PDB entry 9N5D | X-ray diffraction, 3.35 A resolution | chains A and B of the 13 polymer chains in the assembly

== Chain A ==
Molecule: DNA-directed RNA polymerase II subunit RPB1
From: Saccharomyces cerevisiae S288C
Notes: EC 2.7.7.6
UniProt: P04050 (RPB1_YEAST); numbering as in UniProt (aligned over 1-1733)
Amino-acid sequence (1733 residues; numbered 1 to 1733; the number before each row is that of its first residue):
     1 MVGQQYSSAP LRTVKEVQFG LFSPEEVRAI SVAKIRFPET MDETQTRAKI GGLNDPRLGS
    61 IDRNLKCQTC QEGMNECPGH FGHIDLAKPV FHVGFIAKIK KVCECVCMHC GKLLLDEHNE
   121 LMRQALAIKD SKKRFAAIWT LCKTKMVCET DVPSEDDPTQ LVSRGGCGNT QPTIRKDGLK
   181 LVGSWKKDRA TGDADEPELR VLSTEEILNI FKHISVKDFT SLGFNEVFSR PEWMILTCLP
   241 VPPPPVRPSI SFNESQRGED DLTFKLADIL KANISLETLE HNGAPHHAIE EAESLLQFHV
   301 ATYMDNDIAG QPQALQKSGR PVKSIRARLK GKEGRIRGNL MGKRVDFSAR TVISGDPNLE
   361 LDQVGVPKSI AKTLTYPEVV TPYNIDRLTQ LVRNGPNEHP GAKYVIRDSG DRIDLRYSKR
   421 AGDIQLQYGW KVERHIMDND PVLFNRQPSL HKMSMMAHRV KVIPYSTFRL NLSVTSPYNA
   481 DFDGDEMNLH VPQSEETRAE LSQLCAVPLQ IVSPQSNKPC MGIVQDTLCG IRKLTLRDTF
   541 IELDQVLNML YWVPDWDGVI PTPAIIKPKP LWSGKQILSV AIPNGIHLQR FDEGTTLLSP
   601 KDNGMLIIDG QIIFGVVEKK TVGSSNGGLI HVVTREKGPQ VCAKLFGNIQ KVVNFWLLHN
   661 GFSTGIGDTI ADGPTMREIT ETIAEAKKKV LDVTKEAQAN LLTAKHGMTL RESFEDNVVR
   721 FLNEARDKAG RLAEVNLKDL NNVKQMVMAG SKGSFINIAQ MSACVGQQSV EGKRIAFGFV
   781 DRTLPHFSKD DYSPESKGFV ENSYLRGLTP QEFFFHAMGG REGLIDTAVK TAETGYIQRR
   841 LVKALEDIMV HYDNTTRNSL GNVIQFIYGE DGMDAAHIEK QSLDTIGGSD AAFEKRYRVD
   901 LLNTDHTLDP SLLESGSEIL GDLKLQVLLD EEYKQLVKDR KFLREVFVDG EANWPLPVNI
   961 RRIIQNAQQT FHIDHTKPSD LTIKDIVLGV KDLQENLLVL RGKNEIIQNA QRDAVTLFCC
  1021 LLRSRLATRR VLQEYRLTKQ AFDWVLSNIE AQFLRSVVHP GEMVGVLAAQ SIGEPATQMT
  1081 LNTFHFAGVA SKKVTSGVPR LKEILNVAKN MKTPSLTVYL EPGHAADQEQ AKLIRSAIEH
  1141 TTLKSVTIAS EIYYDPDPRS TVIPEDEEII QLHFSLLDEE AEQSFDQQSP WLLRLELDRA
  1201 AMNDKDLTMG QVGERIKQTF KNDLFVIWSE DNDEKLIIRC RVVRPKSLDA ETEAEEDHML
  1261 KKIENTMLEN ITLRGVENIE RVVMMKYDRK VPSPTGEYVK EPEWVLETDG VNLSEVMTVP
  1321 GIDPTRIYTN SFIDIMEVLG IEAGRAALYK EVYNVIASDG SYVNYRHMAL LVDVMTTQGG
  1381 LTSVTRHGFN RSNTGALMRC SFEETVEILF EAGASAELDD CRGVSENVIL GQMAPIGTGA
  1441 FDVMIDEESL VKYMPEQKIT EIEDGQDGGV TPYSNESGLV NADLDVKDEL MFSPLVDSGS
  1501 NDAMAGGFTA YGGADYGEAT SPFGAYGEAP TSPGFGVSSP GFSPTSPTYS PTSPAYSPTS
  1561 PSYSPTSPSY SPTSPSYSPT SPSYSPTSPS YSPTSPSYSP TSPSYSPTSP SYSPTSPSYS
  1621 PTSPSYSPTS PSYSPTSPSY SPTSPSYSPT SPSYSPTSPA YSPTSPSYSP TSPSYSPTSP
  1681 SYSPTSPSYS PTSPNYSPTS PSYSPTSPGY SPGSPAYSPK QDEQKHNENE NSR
Unresolved in the structure: 1-2, 154-160, 187-198, 250-256, 1082-1091, 1177-1186, 1244-1256, 1447-1733
Curated features (UniProtKB/Swiss-Prot):
  - region: Pro-248 to Asp-260 (Lid loop), Asn-306 to Lys-323 (Rudder loop), Pro-810 to Glu-822 (Bridging helix)
  - binding site (Zn(2+)): Cys-67, Cys-70, Cys-77, His-80, Cys-107, Cys-110, Cys-148, Cys-167
  - binding site (Mg(2+)): Asp-481, Asp-483, Asp-485
  - modified residue: Thr-1471 (Phosphothreonine)
  - cross-link (Glycyl lysine isopeptide (Lys-Gly)): Lys-695 (interchain with G-Cter in ubiquitin), Lys-1246 (interchain with G-Cter in ubiquitin), Lys-1350 (interchain with G-Cter in ubiquitin)
Cystine bridges: Cys-105/Cys-142

== Chain B ==
Molecule: DNA-directed RNA polymerase II subunit RPB2
From: Saccharomyces cerevisiae S288C
Notes: EC 2.7.7.6
UniProt: P08518 (RPB2_YEAST); residues 1-1224 here = UniProt positions 1-1224
Amino-acid sequence (1224 residues; row label = number of the first residue in the row):
     1 MSDLANSEKY YDEDPYGFED ESAPITAEDS WAVISAFFRE KGLVSQQLDS FNQFVDYTLQ
    61 DIICEDSTLI LEQLAQHTTE SDNISRKYEI SFGKIYVTKP MVNESDGVTH ALYPQEARLR
   121 NLTYSSGLFV DVKKRTYEAI DVPGRELKYE LIAEESEDDS ESGKVFIGRL PIMLRSKNCY
   181 LSEATESDLY KLKECPFDMG GYFIINGSEK VLIAQERSAG NIVQVFKKAA PSPISHVAEI
   241 RSALEKGSRF ISTLQVKLYG REGSSARTIK ATLPYIKQDI PIVIIFRALG IIPDGEILEH
   301 ICYDVNDWQM LEMLKPCVED GFVIQDRETA LDFIGRRGTA LGIKKEKRIQ YAKDILQKEF
   361 LPHITQLEGF ESRKAFFLGY MINRLLLCAL DRKDQDDRDH FGKKRLDLAG PLLAQLFKTL
   421 FKKLTKDIFR YMQRTVEEAH DFNMKLAINA KTITSGLKYA LATGNWGEQK KAMSSRAGVS
   481 QVLNRYTYSS TLSHLRRTNT PIGRDGKLAK PRQLHNTHWG LVCPAETPEG QACGLVKNLS
   541 LMSCISVGTD PMPIITFLSE WGMEPLEDYV PHQSPDATRV FVNGVWHGVH RNPARLMETL
   601 RTLRRKGDIN PEVSMIRDIR EKELKIFTDA GRVYRPLFIV EDDESLGHKE LKVRKGHIAK
   661 LMATEYQDIE GGFEDVEEYT WSSLLNEGLV EYIDAEEEES ILIAMQPEDL EPAEANEEND
   721 LDVDPAKRIR VSHHATTFTH CEIHPSMILG VAASIIPFPD HNQSPRNTYQ SAMGKQAMGV
   781 FLTNYNVRMD TMANILYYPQ KPLGTTRAME YLKFRELPAG QNAIVAIACY SGYNQEDSMI
   841 MNQSSIDRGL FRSLFFRSYM DQEKKYGMSI TETFEKPQRT NTLRMKHGTY DKLDDDGLIA
   901 PGVRVSGEDV IIGKTTPISP DEEELGQRTA YHSKRDASTP LRSTENGIVD QVLVTTNQDG
   961 LKFVKVRVRT TKIPQIGDKF ASRHGQKGTI GITYRREDMP FTAEGIVPDL IINPHAIPSR
  1021 MTVAHLIECL LSKVAALSGN EGDASPFTDI TVEGISKLLR EHGYQSRGFE VMYNGHTGKK
  1081 LMAQIFFGPT YYQRLRHMVD DKIHARARGP MQVLTRQPVE GRSRDGGLRF GEMERDCMIA
  1141 HGAASFLKER LMEASDAFRV HICGICGLMT VIAKLNHNQF ECKGCDNKID IYQIHIPYAA
  1201 KLLFQELMAM NITPRLYTDR SRDF
Unresolved in the structure: 1-19, 74-85, 139-161, 338-344, 439-445, 503-508, 645-647, 669-675, 715-720, 920-929, 1222-1224

== Chain A / chain B interface ==
Pairs across the interface - 399 pairs, chain A then chain B:
  Gln-4(A) / Phe-1158(B)
  Gln-4(A) / Arg-1159(B)  hydrogen bond (side chain-backbone)
  Gln-5(A) / Arg-1159(B)  hydrogen bond (backbone-side chain)
  Gln-5(A) / Leu-1175(B)
  Gln-5(A) / Asn-1176(B)
  Ser-7(A) / Arg-1159(B)
  Ser-7(A) / His-1161(B)  hydrogen bond
  Ser-7(A) / Phe-1180(B)
  Ser-7(A) / Gln-1193(B)  hydrogen bond (backbone-side chain)
  Ser-8(A) / Asn-1178(B)  hydrogen bond
  Ser-8(A) / Phe-1180(B)
  Ala-9(A) / Phe-1180(B)
  Ala-9(A) / Ile-1191(B)
  Ala-9(A) / Gln-1193(B)  hydrogen bond (backbone-side chain)
  Pro-10(A) / Ile-1191(B)
  Pro-10(A) / Tyr-1192(B)
  Pro-10(A) / Gln-1193(B)  hydrogen bond (backbone-backbone)
  Leu-11(A) / Gln-1193(B)
  Leu-11(A) / Ile-1194(B)  hydrophobic
  Leu-11(A) / His-1195(B)
  Arg-12(A) / Tyr-1192(B)
  Arg-12(A) / Gln-1193(B)  hydrogen bond (backbone-backbone)
  Arg-12(A) / Ile-1194(B)
  Arg-12(A) / Thr-1218(B)
  Arg-12(A) / Asp-1219(B)  salt bridge
  Thr-13(A) / Thr-1218(B)
  Val-14(A) / Ile-1194(B)  hydrophobic
  Val-14(A) / Leu-1216(B)  hydrophobic
  Val-14(A) / Tyr-1217(B)
  Lys-15(A) / Tyr-1217(B)  hydrogen bond (backbone-backbone)
  Lys-15(A) / Thr-1218(B)  hydrogen bond (side chain-backbone)
  Lys-15(A) / Asp-1219(B)
  Lys-15(A) / Arg-1220(B)
  Glu-16(A) / Arg-1215(B)
  Glu-16(A) / Leu-1216(B)
  Glu-16(A) / Tyr-1217(B)  hydrogen bond (backbone-backbone)
  Glu-16(A) / Arg-1220(B)
  Glu-16(A) / Ser-1221(B)  hydrogen bond (side chain-backbone)
  Val-17(A) / Arg-1215(B)
  Val-17(A) / Leu-1216(B)  hydrophobic
  Gln-18(A) / Thr-1213(B)
  Gln-18(A) / Pro-1214(B)
  Gln-18(A) / Arg-1215(B)  hydrogen bond (backbone-backbone)
  Phe-19(A) / Thr-1213(B)
  Gly-20(A) / Asn-1211(B)
  Gly-20(A) / Ile-1212(B)
  Gly-20(A) / Thr-1213(B)  hydrogen bond (backbone-backbone)
  Leu-21(A) / Asn-1211(B)
  Leu-21(A) / Ile-1212(B)  hydrophobic
  Leu-21(A) / Thr-1213(B)
  Phe-22(A) / Leu-1168(B)  hydrophobic
  Phe-22(A) / Asn-1211(B)  hydrogen bond (backbone-backbone)
  Phe-22(A) / Thr-1213(B)
  Phe-22(A) / Arg-1215(B)
  Glu-26(A) / Arg-1215(B)  salt bridge
  Ala-29(A) / Lys-1183(B)
  Ile-30(A) / Thr-1170(B)
  Ile-30(A) / Lys-1183(B)
  Thr-69(A) / Lys-1174(B)
  Cys-70(A) / Ala-1173(B)
  Cys-70(A) / Lys-1174(B)
  Gln-71(A) / Lys-1174(B)
  Gln-71(A) / Leu-1175(B)  hydrogen bond (side chain-backbone)
  Gln-71(A) / Asn-1176(B)  hydrogen bond (side chain-backbone)
  Gln-71(A) / His-1177(B)  hydrogen bond
  Glu-72(A) / Ala-1173(B)
  Glu-72(A) / Lys-1174(B)
  Glu-72(A) / Leu-1175(B)  hydrogen bond (side chain-backbone)
  Met-74(A) / Arg-1116(B)  hydrogen bond (backbone-side chain)
  Asn-75(A) / Arg-1116(B)  hydrogen bond (backbone-side chain)
  Asn-75(A) / Phe-1158(B)
  Glu-76(A) / Arg-1159(B)  salt bridge
  Glu-76(A) / Leu-1175(B)
  Pro-78(A) / Lys-1201(B)
  Pro-78(A) / Gln-1205(B)  hydrogen bond (backbone-side chain)
  His-80(A) / Ile-1172(B)
  Phe-81(A) / Gln-1205(B)
  Phe-81(A) / Met-1208(B)  hydrophobic
  Phe-81(A) / Ala-1209(B)
  His-92(A) / Met-1210(B)  hydrogen bond (side chain-backbone)
  Phe-95(A) / Ile-1212(B)  hydrophobic
  Pro-240(A) / Met-1208(B)
  Pro-240(A) / Ala-1209(B)
  Pro-243(A) / Gln-1205(B)
  Pro-245(A) / Leu-1114(B)
  Pro-245(A) / Tyr-1198(B)
  Val-246(A) / Leu-1114(B)
  Val-246(A) / Gln-1205(B)
  Tyr-303(A) / Ala-1209(B)
  Met-304(A) / Met-1210(B)
  Ile-325(A) / Met-1210(B)  hydrophobic
  Arg-326(A) / Met-1210(B)
  Arg-328(A) / Glu-1206(B)  salt bridge
  Leu-329(A) / Glu-1206(B)
  Arg-335(A) / Leu-1202(B)
  Arg-335(A) / Glu-1206(B)  salt bridge
  Ile-336(A) / Leu-1203(B)  hydrophobic
  Arg-337(A) / Arg-1129(B)
  Arg-337(A) / Glu-1132(B)  salt bridge
  Gly-338(A) / Arg-1129(B)  hydrogen bond (backbone-side chain)
  Asn-339(A) / Thr-1115(B)
  Asn-339(A) / Gln-1117(B)
  Asn-339(A) / Ala-1199(B)
  Leu-340(A) / Pro-1197(B)  hydrophobic
  Leu-340(A) / Ala-1199(B)  hydrophobic
  Leu-340(A) / Ala-1200(B)
  Leu-340(A) / Leu-1203(B)  hydrophobic
  Met-341(A) / Glu-1132(B)
  Met-341(A) / Arg-1135(B)  hydrogen bond
  Gly-342(A) / Arg-1129(B)  hydrogen bond (backbone-side chain)
  Gly-342(A) / Phe-1130(B)
  Lys-343(A) / Gln-1117(B)
  Lys-343(A) / Arg-1129(B)
  Lys-343(A) / Phe-1130(B)  hydrogen bond (backbone-backbone)
  Lys-343(A) / Leu-1151(B)  hydrogen bond (side chain-backbone)
  Lys-343(A) / Ser-1155(B)
  Lys-343(A) / Asp-1156(B)  salt bridge
  Lys-343(A) / Pro-1197(B)
  Arg-344(A) / Pro-1118(B)
  Arg-344(A) / Val-1119(B)
  Arg-344(A) / Glu-1120(B)  salt bridge
  Arg-344(A) / Gly-1127(B)  hydrogen bond (side chain-backbone)
  Arg-344(A) / Leu-1128(B)
  Arg-344(A) / Arg-1129(B)
  Arg-344(A) / Ser-1155(B)  hydrogen bond (backbone-side chain)
  Val-345(A) / Pro-1118(B)
  Val-345(A) / Gly-1127(B)
  Val-345(A) / Leu-1128(B)  hydrogen bond (backbone-backbone)
  Val-345(A) / Arg-1150(B)
  Val-345(A) / Ala-1154(B)
  Asp-346(A) / Arg-1106(B)  salt bridge
  Asp-346(A) / Ala-1107(B)
  Asp-346(A) / Pro-1118(B)
  Asp-346(A) / Arg-1150(B)
  Asp-346(A) / Ala-1154(B)  hydrogen bond (backbone-backbone)
  Phe-347(A) / Ala-1107(B)  hydrogen bond (backbone-backbone)
  Phe-347(A) / Arg-1150(B)
  Ser-348(A) / Ala-1105(B)
  Ser-348(A) / Arg-1106(B)  hydrogen bond (backbone-backbone)
  Ser-348(A) / Leu-1128(B)  hydrogen bond (side chain-backbone)
  Ala-349(A) / His-1104(B)
  Ala-349(A) / Leu-1128(B)
  Arg-350(A) / Lys-1102(B)
  Arg-350(A) / Ile-1103(B)
  Arg-350(A) / His-1104(B)  hydrogen bond (backbone-backbone)
  Arg-350(A) / Leu-1128(B)
  Thr-351(A) / Ile-1103(B)
  Val-352(A) / Gly-977(B)
  Val-352(A) / Val-1099(B)  hydrophobic
  Val-352(A) / Lys-1102(B)
  Gly-355(A) / Tyr-833(B)
  Asp-356(A) / Tyr-833(B)  hydrogen bond
  Pro-357(A) / Ser-831(B)
  Pro-357(A) / Gly-832(B)
  Pro-357(A) / Tyr-833(B)
  Thr-373(A) / Ala-1105(B)
  Thr-373(A) / Arg-1106(B)
  Thr-373(A) / Ala-1107(B)
  Tyr-404(A) / Arg-1108(B)
  Arg-412(A) / Arg-1108(B)
  Glu-433(A) / Arg-1108(B)  salt bridge
  Leu-443(A) / Met-1138(B)  hydrophobic
  Leu-443(A) / Phe-1146(B)  hydrophobic
  Asn-445(A) / Glu-1134(B)
  Gln-447(A) / Glu-1134(B)  hydrogen bond
  Ser-449(A) / Met-1133(B)
  Ser-449(A) / Glu-1134(B)  hydrogen bond
  His-451(A) / Cys-1137(B)  hydrogen bond (backbone-side chain)
  Lys-452(A) / Cys-1137(B)
  Lys-452(A) / Ala-1140(B)  hydrogen bond (side chain-backbone)
  Lys-452(A) / His-1141(B)  hydrogen bond (backbone-side chain)
  Met-455(A) / Phe-1130(B)  hydrophobic
  Met-455(A) / Glu-1134(B)
  Met-455(A) / Cys-1137(B)  hydrophobic
  Met-455(A) / Met-1138(B)  hydrophobic
  Met-455(A) / His-1141(B)  hydrogen bond (backbone-side chain)
  Tyr-465(A) / Ile-976(B)  hydrophobic
  Ser-466(A) / Gln-975(B)  hydrogen bond
  Ser-466(A) / Asp-1100(B)  hydrogen bond
  Ser-466(A) / Ile-1103(B)
  Thr-467(A) / Ile-976(B)
  Thr-467(A) / Gly-977(B)
  Thr-467(A) / Val-1099(B)
  Arg-469(A) / Tyr-833(B)
  Arg-469(A) / Gly-991(B)  hydrogen bond (side chain-backbone)
  Leu-472(A) / Gln-835(B)
  Leu-472(A) / Glu-836(B)
  Thr-475(A) / Glu-836(B)
  Ala-480(A) / Glu-836(B)
  Asp-481(A) / Glu-836(B)
  Asp-481(A) / Asp-837(B)
  Phe-482(A) / Gln-835(B)
  Phe-482(A) / Glu-836(B)  hydrogen bond (backbone-backbone)
  Phe-482(A) / Asp-837(B)
  Phe-482(A) / Ser-838(B)
  Phe-482(A) / Thr-989(B)  hydrogen bond (backbone-side chain)
  Asp-483(A) / Glu-836(B)
  Asp-483(A) / Asp-837(B)
  Asp-483(A) / Lys-979(B)
  Asp-483(A) / Lys-987(B)
  Asp-483(A) / Thr-989(B)
  Gly-484(A) / Thr-989(B)
  Glu-486(A) / Lys-1102(B)
  Asn-488(A) / Leu-1128(B)
  His-490(A) / Arg-1150(B)
  Val-491(A) / Arg-1150(B)  hydrogen bond (backbone-side chain)
  Pro-492(A) / Glu-1149(B)
  Gln-493(A) / Glu-1149(B)  hydrogen bond (backbone-side chain)
  Ser-494(A) / Glu-1149(B)  hydrogen bond (backbone-side chain)
  Thr-497(A) / Ser-1145(B)
  Thr-497(A) / Phe-1146(B)
  Thr-497(A) / Glu-1149(B)  hydrogen bond
  Glu-500(A) / Ala-1143(B)
  Glu-500(A) / Ala-1144(B)
  Glu-500(A) / Ser-1145(B)  hydrogen bond
  Glu-500(A) / Phe-1146(B)  hydrogen bond (side chain-backbone)
  Leu-501(A) / Phe-1146(B)  hydrophobic
  Leu-504(A) / His-1141(B)
  Cys-505(A) / Met-1138(B)  hydrophobic
  Cys-505(A) / His-1141(B)
  Gln-510(A) / His-1141(B)
  Val-524(A) / Gln-835(B)
  Gln-525(A) / Gln-835(B)
  Gln-525(A) / Glu-836(B)  hydrogen bond
  Gln-525(A) / His-1015(B)  hydrogen bond (backbone-side chain)
  Asp-526(A) / Cys-829(B)  hydrogen bond
  Asp-526(A) / Gln-835(B)  hydrogen bond (backbone-side chain)
  Asp-526(A) / Asn-1013(B)  hydrogen bond
  Asp-526(A) / His-1015(B)  salt bridge
  Cys-529(A) / His-1015(B)
  Leu-657(A) / Cys-829(B)  hydrophobic
  Leu-658(A) / Tyr-830(B)  hydrophobic
  Leu-658(A) / Ser-831(B)
  Leu-658(A) / Leu-1081(B)
  His-659(A) / Asn-1074(B)  hydrogen bond
  His-659(A) / Thr-1077(B)  hydrogen bond
  His-659(A) / Leu-1081(B)
  Asn-660(A) / Leu-1081(B)
  Asn-660(A) / Met-1082(B)  hydrogen bond (backbone-backbone)
  Asn-660(A) / Ala-1083(B)  hydrogen bond (backbone-backbone)
  Gly-661(A) / Leu-1081(B)
  Gly-661(A) / Ala-1083(B)
  Phe-662(A) / Ile-827(B)
  Phe-662(A) / Ala-828(B)
  Phe-662(A) / Cys-829(B)  hydrogen bond (backbone-backbone)
  Phe-662(A) / Ala-1083(B)
  Phe-662(A) / Ile-1085(B)
  Ser-663(A) / Ile-827(B)  hydrogen bond (side chain-backbone)
  Ser-663(A) / Pro-1014(B)
  Ser-663(A) / Gln-1084(B)
  Ser-663(A) / Ile-1085(B)
  Ser-663(A) / Phe-1086(B)  hydrogen bond (side chain-backbone)
  Thr-664(A) / Ile-827(B)
  Thr-664(A) / Pro-1014(B)
  Thr-664(A) / Ile-1017(B)
  Thr-664(A) / Phe-1086(B)
  Gly-665(A) / Leu-1026(B)
  Gly-665(A) / Phe-1069(B)
  Gly-665(A) / Phe-1086(B)
  Ile-666(A) / Leu-1026(B)  hydrophobic
  Ile-666(A) / Ile-1027(B)  hydrophobic
  Ile-666(A) / Leu-1030(B)  hydrophobic
  Ile-666(A) / Val-1052(B)  hydrophobic
  Ile-666(A) / Arg-1067(B)
  Gly-667(A) / Arg-1067(B)
  Asp-668(A) / Phe-1069(B)
  Ile-670(A) / Val-1052(B)  hydrophobic
  Ile-670(A) / Arg-1067(B)
  Met-746(A) / His-1015(B)  hydrogen bond
  Met-746(A) / Pro-1018(B)  hydrophobic
  Ser-751(A) / His-1015(B)
  Lys-752(A) / His-1015(B)
  Asn-757(A) / Pro-1018(B)
  Asn-757(A) / Met-1021(B)
  Gln-760(A) / Met-1021(B)
  Met-761(A) / Pro-1018(B)
  Met-761(A) / Met-1021(B)  hydrophobic
  Met-761(A) / Val-1023(B)  hydrophobic
  Glu-771(A) / Lys-510(B)  salt bridge
  Glu-771(A) / Gln-513(B)
  Ala-776(A) / Asn-516(B)  hydrogen bond (backbone-side chain)
  Gly-778(A) / His-515(B)
  Gly-778(A) / Asn-516(B)
  Phe-779(A) / Asn-516(B)
  Phe-779(A) / Thr-517(B)
  Phe-779(A) / Glu-699(B)
  Val-780(A) / Glu-699(B)  hydrogen bond (backbone-side chain)
  Arg-782(A) / Glu-698(B)
  Arg-782(A) / Glu-699(B)  hydrogen bond (side chain-backbone)
  Arg-782(A) / Ile-701(B)  hydrogen bond (side chain-backbone)
  Arg-782(A) / Leu-702(B)
  Thr-783(A) / Asn-516(B)  hydrogen bond (backbone-side chain)
  Pro-785(A) / Glu-698(B)
  Pro-785(A) / Ile-701(B)
  Pro-785(A) / Leu-702(B)
  Pro-785(A) / Ile-703(B)
  His-786(A) / Trp-519(B)  hydrogen bond
  His-786(A) / Leu-702(B)
  His-786(A) / Ile-703(B)
  His-786(A) / Met-705(B)
  His-786(A) / His-733(B)
  His-786(A) / Glu-742(B)  salt bridge
  Phe-787(A) / Leu-702(B)
  Ser-788(A) / Ala-735(B)
  Lys-789(A) / Arg-620(B)
  Lys-789(A) / Glu-699(B)
  Glu-795(A) / Val-731(B)
  Glu-801(A) / Ile-729(B)
  Asn-802(A) / Arg-728(B)
  Asn-802(A) / Ile-729(B)  hydrogen bond (side chain-backbone)
  Tyr-804(A) / His-761(B)
  Tyr-804(A) / Gln-763(B)
  Tyr-804(A) / Met-1021(B)  hydrophobic
  Tyr-804(A) / Val-1023(B)  hydrophobic
  Leu-805(A) / His-761(B)  hydrogen bond (backbone-side chain)
  Leu-805(A) / Val-1052(B)  hydrophobic
  Arg-806(A) / Pro-725(B)  hydrogen bond (side chain-backbone)
  Arg-806(A) / Ala-726(B)
  Arg-806(A) / Lys-727(B)  hydrogen bond (side chain-backbone)
  Arg-806(A) / Arg-728(B)
  Arg-806(A) / Ile-729(B)
  Gly-807(A) / Arg-728(B)
  Gly-807(A) / His-761(B)
  Leu-808(A) / Arg-728(B)  hydrogen bond (backbone-side chain)
  Leu-808(A) / Asp-760(B)  hydrogen bond (backbone-backbone)
  Leu-808(A) / Phe-1047(B)
  Thr-809(A) / Ile-729(B)
  Thr-809(A) / Phe-1047(B)
  Pro-810(A) / Met-705(B)  hydrophobic
  Pro-810(A) / Pro-745(B)  hydrophobic
  Pro-810(A) / Phe-1047(B)  hydrophobic
  Gln-811(A) / Met-705(B)
  Phe-813(A) / Leu-749(B)  hydrophobic
  Phe-813(A) / Asn-767(B)
  Phe-813(A) / Phe-1047(B)  hydrophobic
  Phe-814(A) / Leu-514(B)  hydrophobic
  Phe-814(A) / His-515(B)
  Phe-814(A) / Asn-516(B)
  Phe-814(A) / His-518(B)
  Phe-814(A) / Trp-519(B)  hydrophobic
  His-816(A) / Gln-763(B)
  His-816(A) / Ser-764(B)  hydrogen bond
  Ala-817(A) / Leu-514(B)  hydrophobic
  Ala-817(A) / Pro-524(B)  hydrophobic
  Ala-817(A) / Ser-764(B)
  Met-818(A) / Leu-514(B)
  Met-818(A) / Asn-516(B)
  Gly-820(A) / Ser-764(B)
  Arg-821(A) / Arg-512(B)  hydrogen bond (side chain-backbone)
  Arg-821(A) / Leu-514(B)
  Arg-821(A) / Pro-524(B)  hydrogen bond (side chain-backbone)
  Arg-821(A) / Thr-527(B)
  Arg-821(A) / Gly-534(B)
  Leu-824(A) / Cys-533(B)  hydrophobic
  Leu-824(A) / Thr-768(B)
  Leu-824(A) / Tyr-769(B)
  Ile-825(A) / Arg-512(B)
  Ile-825(A) / Cys-533(B)
  Ala-828(A) / Gly-530(B)
  Gln-838(A) / Met-1133(B)
  Arg-839(A) / Glu-1132(B)  salt bridge
  Val-842(A) / Asp-1136(B)
  Met-1063(A) / Ile-1139(B)
  Val-1066(A) / Asp-1136(B)
  Val-1066(A) / Ile-1139(B)  hydrophobic
  Gln-1070(A) / Asp-1136(B)
  Gln-1070(A) / Cys-1137(B)
  Lys-1144(A) / Glu-262(B)  salt bridge
  Lys-1262(A) / Ser-265(B)  hydrogen bond
  Asn-1265(A) / Gly-263(B)
  Glu-1269(A) / Glu-262(B)
  Glu-1269(A) / Gly-263(B)
  Phe-1410(A) / Met-1210(B)  hydrophobic
  Phe-1410(A) / Ile-1212(B)  hydrophobic
  Asp-1420(A) / Arg-1220(B)  hydrogen bond (backbone-side chain)
  Arg-1422(A) / Arg-1220(B)
  Val-1424(A) / Ile-1139(B)  hydrophobic
  Ser-1425(A) / Arg-1135(B)  hydrogen bond
  Val-1428(A) / Arg-1135(B)
  Val-1428(A) / Leu-1151(B)  hydrophobic
  Ile-1429(A) / Pro-1197(B)
  Ile-1429(A) / Ala-1200(B)
  Leu-1430(A) / Ile-1196(B)
  Leu-1430(A) / Pro-1197(B)
  Gly-1431(A) / Lys-1148(B)
  Gly-1431(A) / Met-1152(B)
  Gly-1431(A) / Pro-1197(B)
  Gln-1432(A) / Lys-1148(B)
  Met-1433(A) / Ala-1144(B)  hydrophobic
  Met-1433(A) / Ser-1145(B)
  Met-1433(A) / Lys-1148(B)
  Ala-1434(A) / Ala-1144(B)
  Ile-1436(A) / Ile-1139(B)  hydrophobic
  Ile-1436(A) / Gly-1142(B)
  Ile-1436(A) / Ala-1144(B)
  Gly-1437(A) / Gly-1142(B)
  Thr-1438(A) / Gly-1142(B)  hydrogen bond (backbone-backbone)
  Thr-1438(A) / Ala-1144(B)
  Thr-1438(A) / Ser-1145(B)
Also at the interface, not in a pair above, chain A (215 interface residues in all): Tyr-6, Ser-31, Gln-68, Gly-79, Phe-228, Trp-233, Leu-236, Pro-242, Pro-248, Ser-318, Gly-319, Ile-353, Ser-354, Asn-358, Ile-370, Leu-374, Thr-375, Leu-450, Thr-527, Thr-669, Thr-680, Lys-687, Asn-742, Val-743, Gly-753, Leu-784, Glu-812, Glu-822, Lys-843, Glu-846, Lys-1261, Leu-1409, Gly-1413, Cys-1421, Gly-1439
Also at the interface, not in a pair above, chain B (196 interface residues in all): Ser-264, Glu-312, His-400, Gln-469, Lys-471, Lys-537, Ser-700, Ala-704, Arg-730, Pro-759, Asn-762, Pro-765, Asn-834, Gly-988, Ile-990, Thr-993, Ser-1019, Arg-1020, Ser-1056, Ser-1066, His-1076, Lys-1080, Gly-1109, Met-1111, Gly-1131, Cys-1166, Gly-1184, Leu-1207

== Summary ==
The interface between chain A and chain B involves 215 residues on one side and 196 on the other; the contacts
include 86 hydrogen bonds and 15 salt bridges. Polar contacts include Arg-12(A)/Asp-1219(B),
Glu-26(A)/Arg-1215(B) and Glu-76(A)/Arg-1159(B).
Chain A is DNA-directed RNA polymerase II subunit RPB1 and chain B is DNA-directed RNA polymerase II subunit
RPB2, both from Saccharomyces cerevisiae S288C; the structure, RNA polymerase II elongation complex with
8-oxoG at +1 site, CMP added, was determined by X-ray diffraction (same publication as 9N5B, 9N5C, 9N5E, 9N5F
and 9N5G).
